PDB entry 4UFT | electron microscopy, 4.30 A resolution (low resolution: residue-level contacts below are approximate; hydrogen-bond / salt-bridge calls are withheld) | chains B and R

Chain B:
Molecule: Nucleoprotein
Organism: Measles virus strain halle
UniProt: P10050 (NCAP_MEASH); residues 1-391 here = UniProt positions 1-391
Chain sequence (391 residues; numbered 1 to 391; the number before each row is that of its first residue):
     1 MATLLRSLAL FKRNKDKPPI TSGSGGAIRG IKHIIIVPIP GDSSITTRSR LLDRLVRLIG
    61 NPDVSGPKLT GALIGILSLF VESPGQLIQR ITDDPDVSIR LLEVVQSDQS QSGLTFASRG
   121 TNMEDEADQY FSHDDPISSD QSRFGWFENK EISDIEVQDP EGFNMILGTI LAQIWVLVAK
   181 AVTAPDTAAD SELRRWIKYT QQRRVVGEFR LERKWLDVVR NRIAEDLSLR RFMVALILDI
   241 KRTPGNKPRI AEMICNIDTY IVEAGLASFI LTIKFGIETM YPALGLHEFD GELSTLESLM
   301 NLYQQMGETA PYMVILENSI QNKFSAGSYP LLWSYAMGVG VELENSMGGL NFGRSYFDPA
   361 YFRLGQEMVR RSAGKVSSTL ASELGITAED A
Not modelled in the structure: 118-123, 134-141
Curated features (UniProtKB/Swiss-Prot):
  - region (Homomultimerization): Met1 to Ile36, Ala373 to Ala391
  - motif: Thr70 to Leu77 (Nuclear localization signal)
  - binding site (RNA): Lys180, Arg195, Gln202, Tyr260, Asn351
  - modified residue: Thr279 (Phosphothreonine)
What the authors report for this chain:
  - binding site for the 6-nt RNA strand (chain R): Lys180, Asp186, Arg194, Arg195, Tyr260, Asn351, Arg354

Chain R:
Molecule: 6-nt RNA strand
Organism: Spodoptera frugiperda
Sequence (6 nucleotides; row label = number of the first residue in the row):
     7 CCCCCC

How chain B and chain R interact:
Pairs across the interface (25; chain B residue first):
  Lys180(B) with C10(R)
  Thr183(B) with C8(R)
  Asp186(B) with C10(R)
  Arg194(B) with C11(R); C12(R)
  Arg195(B) with C12(R)
  Tyr260(B) with C12(R)
  Gly265(B) with C8(R); C9(R)
  Ala267(B) with C9(R)
  Leu271(B) with C10(R)
  Ile320(B) with C7(R)
  Gln321(B) with C7(R)
  Ser325(B) with C7(R)
  Ser346(B) with C10(R); C11(R)
  Gly349(B) with C9(R); C10(R)
  Leu350(B) with C9(R); C10(R)
  Asn351(B) with C9(R)
  Phe352(B) with C9(R)
  Gly353(B) with C9(R)
  Arg354(B) with C8(R); C9(R)
Other interface residues (no listed pair), chain B (22 interface residues in all): Ala184, Ser191, Ser268

In short:
Chain B and chain R form an interface of 22 and 6 residues respectively. Curated annotation (UniProt) lists 5
RNA-binding residues on chain B. From the paper: a binding site for the 6-nt RNA strand (chain R) at
Lys180(B), Asp186(B) and Arg194(B) among others.
Here chain B is Nucleoprotein (Measles virus strain halle) and chain R is a 6-nt RNA strand (Spodoptera
frugiperda). Entry 4UFT (Structure of the helical Measles virus nucleocapsid) was determined by electron
microscopy.
